Entry 4FO2 (X-ray diffraction, 1.50 A resolution); this record covers chains D and H of the 5 polymer chains in the assembly.

== Chain D (and H) ==
Molecule: Heat-labile enterotoxin IIB, B chain
Organism: Escherichia coli
Notes: fragment: LT-IIb-B5; chain H of this document is another copy of the same molecule, construct and numbering; everything in this record applies to it too
UniProt: P43529 (E2BB_ECOLX); residues 1-98 here correspond to UniProt positions 24-121 (UniProt number = residue number + 23)
Sequence (98 residues; row label = number of the first residue in the row):
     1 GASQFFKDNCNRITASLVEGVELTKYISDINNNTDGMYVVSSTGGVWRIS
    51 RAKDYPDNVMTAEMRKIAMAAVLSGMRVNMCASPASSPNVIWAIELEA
Differences from the reference sequence: engineered mutation Ile-13 (Thr36 in P43529)
Disulfide bonds: Cys-10/Cys-81

== Interface between chain D and chain H ==
Pairs across the interface (56):
  Thr-24(D) / Leu-96(H)
  Thr-24(D) / Glu-97(H)
  Thr-24(D) / Ala-98(H)  hydrogen bond (backbone-backbone)
  Lys-25(D) / Gly-1(H)
  Lys-25(D) / Ser-3(H)
  Lys-25(D) / Glu-95(H)
  Lys-25(D) / Leu-96(H)
  Lys-25(D) / Glu-97(H)  salt bridge
  Tyr-26(D) / Glu-63(H)  hydrogen bond
  Tyr-26(D) / Ile-67(H)  hydrophobic
  Tyr-26(D) / Ile-94(H)
  Tyr-26(D) / Glu-95(H)
  Tyr-26(D) / Leu-96(H)  hydrogen bond (backbone-backbone)
  Ile-27(D) / Ser-3(H)
  Ile-27(D) / Phe-5(H)  hydrophobic
  Ile-27(D) / Phe-6(H)  hydrophobic
  Ile-27(D) / Ile-94(H)
  Ile-27(D) / Glu-95(H)
  Ser-28(D) / Met-60(H)  hydrogen bond (side chain-backbone)
  Ser-28(D) / Met-64(H)
  Ser-28(D) / Ala-93(H)
  Ser-28(D) / Ile-94(H)  hydrogen bond (backbone-backbone)
  Asp-29(D) / Asn-9(H)
  Asp-29(D) / Met-60(H)
  Asp-29(D) / Trp-92(H)
  Asp-29(D) / Ala-93(H)
  Ile-30(D) / Ser-50(H)
  Ile-30(D) / Asp-57(H)
  Ile-30(D) / Met-60(H)  hydrophobic
  Ile-30(D) / Met-64(H)  hydrophobic
  Ile-30(D) / Trp-92(H)  hydrogen bond (backbone-backbone)
  Asn-31(D) / Asn-9(H)
  Asn-31(D) / Arg-12(H)
  Asn-31(D) / Cys-81(H)
  Asn-31(D) / Trp-92(H)
  Asn-31(D) / Ala-93(H)
  Thr-34(D) / Asn-9(H)
  Gly-36(D) / Met-60(H)
  Met-37(D) / Met-60(H)  hydrophobic
  Met-37(D) / Glu-63(H)
  Tyr-38(D) / Phe-5(H)  hydrophobic
  Val-40(D) / Ser-3(H)
  Val-46(D) / Phe-5(H)  hydrophobic
  Arg-51(D) / Tyr-55(H)
  Arg-51(D) / Met-60(H)
  Ala-52(D) / Tyr-55(H)  hydrogen bond (backbone-side chain)
  Lys-53(D) / Tyr-55(H)
  Arg-65(D) / Val-59(H)
  Arg-65(D) / Glu-63(H)  salt bridge
  Met-69(D) / Lys-66(H)
  Met-69(D) / Ile-67(H)  hydrophobic
  Met-69(D) / Ala-70(H)  hydrophobic
  Met-69(D) / Leu-96(H)  hydrophobic
  Val-72(D) / Ala-98(H)
  Leu-73(D) / Met-76(H)  hydrophobic
  Pro-88(D) / Phe-5(H)  hydrophobic
Also at the interface, not in a pair above, chain D (23 interface residues in all): Asp-35
Also at the interface, not in a pair above, chain H (28 interface residues in all): Ala-2, Pro-56, Ile-91

== Overview ==
The interface between chain D and chain H involves 23 residues on one side and 28 on the other, with 7
hydrogen bonds and 2 salt bridges. Polar pairs include Lys-25(D)/Glu-97(H), Arg-65(D)/Glu-63(H) and
Tyr-26(D)/Glu-63(H).
Chain D and chain H are both Heat-labile enterotoxin IIB, B chain (Escherichia coli); the structure,
Heat-labile enterotoxin LT-IIb-B5(T13I) mutant, was determined by X-ray diffraction together with 4FNF and
4FP5 from the same study.
